7S00 - chains E and f of the 8 polymer chains in the assembly; structure by X-ray diffraction, 3.30 A resolution.

== Chain E ==
Protein: DNA-directed RNA polymerase
Organism: Bacillus phage AR9
Notes: EC 2.7.7.6
Reference sequence: A0A172JHZ2 (A0A172JHZ2_9CAUD); numbering as in UniProt (aligned over 1-665)
Amino-acid sequence (665 residues; each row starts with the number of its first residue):
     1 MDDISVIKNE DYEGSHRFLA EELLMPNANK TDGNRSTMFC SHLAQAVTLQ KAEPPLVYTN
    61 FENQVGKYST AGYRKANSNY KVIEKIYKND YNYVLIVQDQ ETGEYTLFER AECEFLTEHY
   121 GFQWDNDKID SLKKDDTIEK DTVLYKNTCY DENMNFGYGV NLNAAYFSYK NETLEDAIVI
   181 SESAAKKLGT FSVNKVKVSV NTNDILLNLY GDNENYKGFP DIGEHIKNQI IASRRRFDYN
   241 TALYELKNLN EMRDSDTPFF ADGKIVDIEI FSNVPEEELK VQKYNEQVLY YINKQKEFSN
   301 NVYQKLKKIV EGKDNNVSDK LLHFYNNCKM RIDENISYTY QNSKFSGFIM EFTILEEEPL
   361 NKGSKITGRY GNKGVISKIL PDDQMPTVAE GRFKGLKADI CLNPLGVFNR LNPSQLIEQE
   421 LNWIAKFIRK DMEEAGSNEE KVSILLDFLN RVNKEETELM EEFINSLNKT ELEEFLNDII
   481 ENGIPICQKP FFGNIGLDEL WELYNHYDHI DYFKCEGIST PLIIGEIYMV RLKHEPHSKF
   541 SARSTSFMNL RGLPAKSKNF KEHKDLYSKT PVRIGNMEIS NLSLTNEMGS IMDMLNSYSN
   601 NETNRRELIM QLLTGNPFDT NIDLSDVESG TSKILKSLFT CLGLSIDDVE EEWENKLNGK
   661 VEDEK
Not modelled in the structure: 547-555, 650-665

== Chain f ==
Protein: DNA-directed RNA polymerase beta' subunit
Organism: Bacillus phage AR9
Reference sequence: A0A172JIH0 (A0A172JIH0_9CAUD); residue numbers follow UniProt; this construct covers 1-426
Amino-acid sequence (448 residues; numbered -21 to 426; the number before each row is that of its first residue; numbers below 1 keep their minus sign (Met-21 is residue -21)):
   -21 MGSSHHHHHH SSGENLYFQG HHMGKKLSLI DFNEIYNEEN LITRANPIEN HEFSDDGIYS
    39 ERIFGSYNED DDDKDIDTIG WINIEPYYII NPILFTIIKK CIPSINKIIN YQQSIDQNGE
    99 NIDLTEEIGE DDYIGLVKFK DNFDDLLEKY TDKKKYQKEY DFLIENHDKI FINKLPVFSH
   159 KLRPATLLTG SKGKVLAFDE INNYYNFVIE YINQINEGVV SDDSIDLLLL PLLYNMQFYA
   219 NNILTRIISE YLRGKKGFLR KNIMGSRINF SARNVITPLI GHPIDEVAMP YKTFAELYKF
   279 QLINLISKVK GINYNEALKF WEKGILGFNQ ELYNYMEELI TKTKGGCTFL LNRNPTISIG
   339 SILYLKIGLI KKDYKDLTLG ISNNLLSALS GDYDGDVLNI IPVFDNKMKE HFSLLSPQNF
   399 LVDRNNGRFN GDFDLQKDQI LGIFILNN
Not modelled in the structure: -21 to 0, 91-106
Differences from the reference sequence: expression tag (-21 to 0)

== How chain E and chain f interact ==
Contacting residue pairs (167):
  Lys170(E) - Ile258(f)
  Asn171(E) - Asp416(f)
  Asn171(E) - Gln417(f)
  Glu172(E) - Ile258(f)
  Thr173(E) - Asp416(f)
  Leu174(E) - Asn361(f)
  Leu174(E) - Tyr371(f)  hydrophobic
  Leu174(E) - Asp416(f)
  Glu175(E) - Lys415(f)  salt bridge
  Asn228(E) - Leu304(f)
  Gln229(E) - Leu304(f)
  Gln229(E) - Tyr352(f)  hydrogen bond
  Lys362(E) - Asp354(f)
  Lys362(E) - Thr356(f)
  Gly363(E) - Thr356(f)
  Lys365(E) - Asp372(f)  hydrogen bond (side chain-backbone)
  Val375(E) - Tyr371(f)
  Ser377(E) - Thr255(f)
  Ser377(E) - Pro256(f)
  Asn403(E) - Lys415(f)
  Asn403(E) - Asp416(f)
  Leu405(E) - Lys415(f)
  Leu405(E) - Asp416(f)
  Leu405(E) - Leu419(f)  hydrophobic
  His534(E) - Gly373(f)  hydrogen bond (side chain-backbone)
  His537(E) - Lys353(f)
  His537(E) - Leu355(f)
  Lys539(E) - Val375(f)
  Phe540(E) - Arg251(f)
  Phe540(E) - Asn252(f)
  Phe540(E) - Lys270(f)
  Phe540(E) - Thr271(f)
  Ser541(E) - Ala250(f)
  Ser541(E) - Arg251(f)  hydrogen bond (backbone-backbone)
  Ala542(E) - Ser249(f)
  Ala542(E) - Glu274(f)
  Arg543(E) - Asn247(f)  hydrogen bond
  Arg543(E) - Phe248(f)  hydrogen bond (backbone-backbone)
  Arg543(E) - Ser249(f)  hydrogen bond (backbone-backbone)
  Arg543(E) - Glu274(f)
  Arg543(E) - Leu275(f)
  Ser544(E) - Phe248(f)
  Ser544(E) - Glu274(f)  hydrogen bond
  Ser544(E) - Lys277(f)
  Thr545(E) - Asn247(f)
  Thr545(E) - Phe248(f)
  Thr545(E) - Phe278(f)
  Lys556(E) - Arg245(f)
  Leu566(E) - Ile303(f)  hydrophobic
  Leu566(E) - Leu304(f)  hydrophobic
  Leu566(E) - Tyr352(f)
  Tyr567(E) - Lys270(f)
  Tyr567(E) - Glu274(f)  hydrogen bond
  Tyr567(E) - Ile303(f)
  Lys569(E) - Glu274(f)
  Pro571(E) - Arg245(f)
  Pro571(E) - Ile246(f)
  Pro571(E) - Ser249(f)
  Pro571(E) - Arg251(f)  hydrogen bond (backbone-side chain)
  Val572(E) - Ser244(f)
  Val572(E) - Arg245(f)
  Val572(E) - Ile246(f)  hydrogen bond (backbone-backbone)
  Val572(E) - Ser249(f)  hydrogen bond (backbone-side chain)
  Val572(E) - Ala250(f)
  Val572(E) - Arg251(f)
  Val572(E) - Asn377(f)
  Arg573(E) - Lys239(f)
  Arg573(E) - Gly243(f)
  Arg573(E) - Ser244(f)
  Arg573(E) - Arg245(f)
  Ile574(E) - Asn240(f)
  Ile574(E) - Gly243(f)
  Ile574(E) - Ser244(f)  hydrogen bond (backbone-backbone)
  Ile574(E) - Ile246(f)  hydrophobic
  Ile574(E) - Ile379(f)  hydrophobic
  Asn576(E) - Ile241(f)
  Met577(E) - Thr334(f)
  Glu578(E) - Asn332(f)  hydrogen bond
  Glu578(E) - Thr334(f)
  Asn581(E) - Ser336(f)  hydrogen bond (side chain-backbone)
  Asn581(E) - Ser339(f)
  Asn581(E) - Ile340(f)
  Asn581(E) - Leu393(f)
  Leu582(E) - Leu328(f)  hydrophobic
  Leu582(E) - Ile340(f)  hydrophobic
  Leu582(E) - Phe390(f)  hydrophobic
  Leu584(E) - Ile337(f)  hydrophobic
  Thr585(E) - His389(f)
  Thr585(E) - Leu392(f)
  Thr585(E) - Leu393(f)
  Glu587(E) - His389(f)  salt bridge
  Ser590(E) - Lys385(f)  hydrogen bond
  Ser590(E) - Met386(f)
  Ser590(E) - His389(f)  hydrogen bond
  Asp593(E) - Lys385(f)  salt bridge
  Met594(E) - Met386(f)  hydrophobic
  Met594(E) - Phe390(f)  hydrophobic
  Leu595(E) - Ser244(f)
  Tyr598(E) - Asn247(f)  hydrogen bond (backbone-backbone)
  Tyr598(E) - Pro380(f)  hydrogen bond (side chain-backbone)
  Tyr598(E) - Val381(f)
  Tyr598(E) - Phe382(f)
  Ser599(E) - Ser244(f)
  Ser599(E) - Arg245(f)
  Asn600(E) - Asn240(f)  hydrogen bond
  Leu608(E) - Phe248(f)  hydrophobic
  Ile609(E) - Phe278(f)  hydrophobic
  Leu612(E) - Phe278(f)
  Leu612(E) - Gln279(f)
  Leu612(E) - Asn282(f)
  Leu613(E) - Phe278(f)
  Leu613(E) - Asn282(f)  hydrogen bond (backbone-side chain)
  Leu613(E) - Tyr292(f)  hydrogen bond (backbone-side chain)
  Gly615(E) - Asn282(f)  hydrogen bond (backbone-side chain)
  Asn616(E) - Asn282(f)
  Pro617(E) - Asn282(f)
  Pro617(E) - Leu317(f)
  Phe618(E) - Glu316(f)
  Phe618(E) - Leu317(f)  hydrophobic
  Phe618(E) - Lys320(f)
  Phe618(E) - Thr321(f)
  Phe618(E) - Lys322(f)  hydrogen bond (backbone-backbone)
  Asp619(E) - Lys322(f)  salt bridge
  Asp619(E) - Asn384(f)
  Thr620(E) - Phe382(f)  hydrogen bond (side chain-backbone)
  Thr620(E) - Asp383(f)
  Thr620(E) - Asn384(f)  hydrogen bond (backbone-backbone)
  Asn621(E) - Asp383(f)
  Asn621(E) - Asn384(f)
  Ile622(E) - Asp383(f)
  Glu628(E) - Asp55(f)
  Thr631(E) - Leu237(f)
  Lys633(E) - Asp53(f)  salt bridge
  Lys633(E) - Asp55(f)
  Ile634(E) - Ile54(f)  hydrophobic
  Ile634(E) - Leu160(f)  hydrophobic
  Ile634(E) - Lys233(f)
  Leu635(E) - Tyr229(f)  hydrophobic
  Leu635(E) - Lys234(f)
  Leu635(E) - Leu237(f)  hydrophobic
  Lys636(E) - Asp55(f)
  Ser637(E) - Ile54(f)  hydrogen bond (side chain-backbone)
  Ser637(E) - Asp55(f)
  Ser637(E) - Ile57(f)
  Leu638(E) - Leu160(f)  hydrophobic
  Leu638(E) - Ile225(f)  hydrophobic
  Leu638(E) - Tyr229(f)
  Leu638(E) - Lys233(f)
  Phe639(E) - Tyr229(f)  hydrogen bond (backbone-side chain)
  Thr640(E) - Phe10(f)
  Thr640(E) - Ile57(f)
  Thr640(E) - Pro154(f)
  Cys641(E) - Pro154(f)
  Leu642(E) - Ile71(f)
  Leu642(E) - Leu222(f)  hydrophobic
  Leu642(E) - Ile225(f)  hydrophobic
  Leu642(E) - Tyr229(f)  hydrophobic
  Gly643(E) - Ser6(f)
  Gly643(E) - Leu7(f)
  Gly643(E) - Ile8(f)  hydrogen bond (backbone-backbone)
  Gly643(E) - Phe10(f)
  Leu644(E) - Leu5(f)
  Leu644(E) - Ser6(f)
  Ser645(E) - Leu5(f)
  Ser645(E) - Ser6(f)  hydrogen bond (backbone-backbone)
  Ser645(E) - Ile8(f)
  Asp647(E) - Ser6(f)
Other interface residues (no listed pair), chain E (85 interface residues in all): Asp176, Ile230, Phe260, Asn361, Pro536, Thr570, Gly575, Ile591, Thr614, Ile646
Other interface residues (no listed pair), chain f (97 interface residues in all): Tyr183, Ile226, Glu228, Met242, Val253, Leu283, Trp299, Lys301, Asn330, Pro333, Ile335, Lys387, Phe398

== Overview ==
The interface between chain E and chain f involves 85 residues on one side and 97 on the other, with 30
hydrogen bonds and 5 salt bridges. Polar pairs include Glu175(E)-Lys415(f), Glu587(E)-His389(f) and
Asp593(E)-Lys385(f).
Here chain E is DNA-directed RNA polymerase and chain f is DNA-directed RNA polymerase beta' subunit, both
from Bacillus phage AR9. Entry 7S00 (X-ray structure of the phage AR9 non-virion RNA polymerase core) was
determined by X-ray diffraction together with 7S01, 7UM0 and 7UM1 from the same study.
